7BRT - chains A and B; structure by X-ray diffraction, 2.00 A resolution.

== Chain A (and B) ==
Molecule: Translocation protein SEC62, Gamma-aminobutyric acid receptor-associated protein
Source organism: Homo sapiens
Notes: chain B of this document is another copy of the same molecule, construct and numbering; everything in this record applies to it too
Reference sequence: chimeric construct of Q99442, O95166: residues 3-18 from Q99442 (SEC62_HUMAN) positions 361-376 (UniProt number = residue number + 358); residues 19-134 from O95166 positions 1-116 (UniProt number = residue number - 18)
Chain sequence (134 residues; numbered 1 to 134; the number before each row is that of its first residue):
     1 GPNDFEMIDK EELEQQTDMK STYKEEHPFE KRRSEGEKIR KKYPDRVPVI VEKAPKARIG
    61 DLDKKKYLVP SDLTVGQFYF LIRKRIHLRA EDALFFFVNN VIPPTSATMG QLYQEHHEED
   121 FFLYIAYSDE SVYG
Sequence notes: expression tag (1-2); engineered mutation Asp-9 (Thr367 in Q99442), Ser-21 (Phe3 in O95166), Thr-22 (Val4 in O95166)
UniProt features mapped onto this chain:
  - modified residue: Thr-17 (Phosphothreonine)
  - region: Met-19 to Arg-40 (Interaction with beta-tubulin), Ala-54 to Ile-86 (Interaction with GABRG2), Lys-66 to Leu-68 (Interaction with LIR (LC3 nteracting Region) motif of ATG3)
  - site: Glu-35 (Interaction with LIR (LC3 nteracting Region) motif of ATG3), Arg-46 (Interaction with LIR (LC3 nteracting Region) motif of ATG3), Gly-134 (Cleavage)
  - lipidation: Gly-134 (Phosphatidylethanolamine amidated glycine)

== Interface between chain A and chain B ==
Pairs across the interface (30; chain A residue first):
  Asp-9(A) / Thr-105(B)
  Lys-10(A) / Tyr-79(B)
  Lys-10(A) / Arg-83(B)
  Lys-10(A) / Leu-94(B)  hydrogen bond (side chain-backbone)
  Lys-10(A) / Phe-95(B)
  Lys-10(A) / Ile-102(B)
  Glu-11(A) / Ile-102(B)
  Glu-11(A) / Pro-103(B)
  Glu-11(A) / Pro-104(B)
  Glu-11(A) / Thr-105(B)  hydrogen bond
  Leu-13(A) / Phe-95(B)  hydrophobic
  Leu-13(A) / Ser-131(B)
  Glu-14(A) / Val-101(B)
  Glu-14(A) / Ile-102(B)  hydrogen bond (side chain-backbone)
  Gln-16(A) / Ser-131(B)
  Tyr-79(A) / Lys-10(B)
  Arg-83(A) / Lys-10(B)
  Leu-94(A) / Lys-10(B)  hydrogen bond (backbone-side chain)
  Phe-95(A) / Lys-10(B)
  Phe-95(A) / Leu-13(B)  hydrophobic
  Val-101(A) / Glu-14(B)
  Ile-102(A) / Lys-10(B)
  Ile-102(A) / Glu-11(B)
  Ile-102(A) / Glu-14(B)  hydrogen bond (backbone-side chain)
  Pro-103(A) / Glu-11(B)
  Pro-104(A) / Glu-11(B)
  Thr-105(A) / Asp-9(B)
  Thr-105(A) / Glu-11(B)  hydrogen bond
  Ser-131(A) / Leu-13(B)
  Ser-131(A) / Gln-16(B)  hydrogen bond
Interface residues without a listed pair, chain A (19 interface residues in all): Thr-17, Asn-100, Val-132
Interface residues without a listed pair, chain B (19 interface residues in all): Thr-17, Asn-100, Val-132

== Summary ==
The chain A/chain B interface involves 19 residues from each chain, with 7 hydrogen bonds. Polar contacts
include Lys-10(A)/Leu-94(B), Glu-11(A)/Thr-105(B) and Glu-14(A)/Ile-102(B).
Chain A and chain B are both Translocation protein SEC62, Gamma-aminobutyric acid receptor-associated protein
(Homo sapiens); the structure, Crystal structure of Sec62 LIR fused to GABARAP, was determined by X-ray
diffraction, deposited together with 7BRN, 7BRQ and 7BRU.
